PDB entry 8YGP | electron microscopy, 4.40 A resolution (low resolution: residue-level contacts below are approximate; hydrogen-bond / salt-bridge calls are withheld) | chains E and F of the 8 polymer chains in the assembly

[Chain E (and F)]
Molecule: SIR2-like domain-containing protein
From: Bacillus subtilis A29
Notes: chain F of this document is another copy of the same molecule, construct and numbering; everything in this record applies to it too
Reference sequence: D4G637 (D4G637_BACNB); residues 1-1005 here = UniProt positions 1-1005
Amino-acid sequence (1005 residues; numbered 1 to 1005; the number before each row is that of its first residue):
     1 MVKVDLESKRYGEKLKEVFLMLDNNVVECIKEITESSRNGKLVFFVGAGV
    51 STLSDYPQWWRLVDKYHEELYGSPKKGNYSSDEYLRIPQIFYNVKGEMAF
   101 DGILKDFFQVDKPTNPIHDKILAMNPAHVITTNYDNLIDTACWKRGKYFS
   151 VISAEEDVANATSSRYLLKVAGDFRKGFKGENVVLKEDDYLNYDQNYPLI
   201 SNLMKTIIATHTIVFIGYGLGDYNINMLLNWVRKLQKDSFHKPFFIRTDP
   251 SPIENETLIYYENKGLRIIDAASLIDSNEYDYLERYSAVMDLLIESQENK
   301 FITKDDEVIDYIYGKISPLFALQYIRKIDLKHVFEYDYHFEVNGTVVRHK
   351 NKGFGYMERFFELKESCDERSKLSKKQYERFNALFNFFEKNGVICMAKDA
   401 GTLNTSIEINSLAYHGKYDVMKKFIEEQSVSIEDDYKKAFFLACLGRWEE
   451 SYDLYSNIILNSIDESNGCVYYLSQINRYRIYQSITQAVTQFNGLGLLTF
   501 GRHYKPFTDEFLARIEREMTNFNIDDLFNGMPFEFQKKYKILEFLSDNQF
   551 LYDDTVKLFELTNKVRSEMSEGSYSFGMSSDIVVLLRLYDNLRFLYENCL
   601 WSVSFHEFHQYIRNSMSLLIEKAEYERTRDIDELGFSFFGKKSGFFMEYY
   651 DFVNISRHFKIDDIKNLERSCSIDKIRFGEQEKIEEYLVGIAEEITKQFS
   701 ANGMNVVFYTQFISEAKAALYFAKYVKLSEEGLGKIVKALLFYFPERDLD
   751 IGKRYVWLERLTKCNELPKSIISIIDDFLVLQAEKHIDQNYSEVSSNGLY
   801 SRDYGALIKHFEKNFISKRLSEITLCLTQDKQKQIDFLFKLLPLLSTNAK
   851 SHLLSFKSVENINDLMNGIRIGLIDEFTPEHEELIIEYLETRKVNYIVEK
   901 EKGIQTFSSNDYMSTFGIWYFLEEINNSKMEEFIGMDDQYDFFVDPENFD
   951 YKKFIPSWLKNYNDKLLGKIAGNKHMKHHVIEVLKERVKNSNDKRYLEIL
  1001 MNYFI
Disordered / not traced: 1-22
Sequence notes: engineered mutation Ala171 (His in D4G637)
Reported in the primary citation:
  - catalytic residues: Ser51, Asn133, Asp135 (by similarity / conservation)
  - mutagenesis - N133A/H171A, H171A: abolished catalytic activity on SPR TTP
  - mutagenesis - H171A: increased growth in response to TTP

[How chain E and chain F interact]
Contacting residue pairs (104; chain E residue first):
  Lys41(E) - Ala161(F)
  Pro116(E) - Arg517(F)
  Ala123(E) - Thr520(F)
  Ala123(E) - Asn521(F)
  Trp143(E) - Ile459(F)
  Trp143(E) - Ile463(F)
  Trp143(E) - Tyr471(F)
  Arg145(E) - Glu518(F)
  Arg145(E) - Met519(F)
  Arg145(E) - Phe522(F)
  Gly146(E) - Tyr471(F)
  Gly146(E) - Met531(F)
  Lys147(E) - Asp526(F)
  Lys147(E) - Gly530(F)
  Tyr148(E) - Gly530(F)
  Tyr148(E) - Pro532(F)
  Glu155(E) - Ser239(F)
  Glu156(E) - Asp238(F)
  Glu156(E) - Ser239(F)
  Ala159(E) - Ser239(F)
  Ala159(E) - His241(F)
  Asn160(E) - His241(F)
  Thr162(E) - Phe533(F)
  Ser163(E) - Phe533(F)
  Ser164(E) - Phe533(F)
  Tyr166(E) - Thr210(F)
  Gln195(E) - Leu235(F)
  Gln195(E) - Lys237(F)
  Asn196(E) - Lys237(F)
  Pro198(E) - Lys237(F)
  Leu199(E) - Ala209(F)
  Leu199(E) - Gln236(F)
  Asn202(E) - Lys205(F)
  Asn202(E) - Thr206(F)
  Leu203(E) - Thr206(F)
  Lys205(E) - Leu199(F)
  Thr206(E) - Thr206(F)
  Lys234(E) - Asp194(F)
  Lys234(E) - Gln195(F)
  Leu235(E) - Gln195(F)
  Leu235(E) - Pro198(F)
  Gln236(E) - Leu199(F)
  Ser239(E) - Glu155(F)
  Ser239(E) - Glu156(F)
  Ser239(E) - Ala159(F)
  His241(E) - Ala159(F)
  Ser462(E) - Tyr148(F)
  Ile463(E) - Trp143(F)
  Ile463(E) - Tyr148(F)
  Tyr471(E) - Gly146(F)
  Gly530(E) - Lys147(F)
  Met531(E) - Tyr148(F)
  Pro532(E) - Tyr148(F)
  Pro532(E) - Thr162(F)
  Phe533(E) - Ala161(F)
  Phe533(E) - Thr162(F)
  Phe533(E) - Ser163(F)
  Phe533(E) - Ser164(F)
  Gln549(E) - Gln549(F)
  Tyr552(E) - Gln549(F)
  Tyr552(E) - Val556(F)
  Thr555(E) - Val556(F)
  Val556(E) - Tyr552(F)
  Leu558(E) - Phe559(F)
  Phe559(E) - Phe559(F)
  Phe559(E) - Asn614(F)
  Asn563(E) - Arg613(F)
  Arg566(E) - Arg566(F)
  Ser570(E) - Arg669(F)
  Glu571(E) - Arg669(F)
  Arg613(E) - Asn563(F)
  Asn614(E) - Phe559(F)
  Asn614(E) - Asn563(F)
  Thr628(E) - Arg987(F)
  Thr628(E) - Asn990(F)
  Asp630(E) - Pro956(F)
  Asp630(E) - Arg987(F)
  Asp632(E) - Ile955(F)
  Asp632(E) - Ser957(F)
  Glu633(E) - Phe907(F)
  Leu634(E) - Gln905(F)
  Leu634(E) - Phe907(F)
  Phe638(E) - Phe907(F)
  Asn666(E) - Ser570(F)
  Arg669(E) - Ser570(F)
  Arg669(E) - Glu571(F)
  Phe907(E) - Glu633(F)
  Phe907(E) - Leu634(F)
  Lys985(E) - Met1001(F)
  Arg987(E) - Asp630(F)
  Val988(E) - Lys994(F)
  Lys989(E) - Lys994(F)
  Lys989(E) - Leu997(F)
  Lys989(E) - Glu998(F)
  Lys989(E) - Met1001(F)
  Asn990(E) - Lys994(F)
  Ser991(E) - Lys994(F)
  Asn992(E) - Asn992(F)
  Lys994(E) - Lys989(F)
  Leu997(E) - Val988(F)
  Met1001(E) - Ile981(F)
  Met1001(E) - Lys985(F)
  Asn1002(E) - Ile981(F)
  Asn1002(E) - Lys985(F)
Other interface residues (no listed pair), chain E (74 interface residues in all): Trp231, Thr562, Gly572, Ile631, Ile955, Ile1005
Other interface residues (no listed pair), chain F (82 interface residues in all): Asn160, Asn196, Asn202, Leu203, Thr555, Leu558, Thr562, Thr628, Ile631, Asp632, Trp958, Ser991, Ile1005

[Summary]
The interface between chain E and chain F involves 74 residues on one side and 82 on the other. The paper
reports catalytic residues Ser51(E), Asn133(E) and Asp135(E); N133A/H171A and H171A of chain E abolish
catalytic activity on SPR TTP.
Chain E and chain F are both SIR2-like domain-containing protein (Bacillus subtilis A29); the structure, The
tetramer Structure of DSR2-SPR with NAD, was determined by electron microscopy (same publication as 8YGC,
8YGF, 8YGK, 8YGN and 8YGO).
